7Y36 - chains B and N of the 6 polymer chains in the assembly; structure by electron microscopy, 2.80 A resolution.

# Chain B
Molecule: Guanine nucleotide-binding protein G(I)/G(S)/G(T) subunit beta-1
Source organism: Rattus norvegicus
UniProt: P54311 (GBB1_RAT); residues 2-340 here = UniProt positions 2-340
Sequence (380 residues; numbered -13 to 366; the number before each row is that of its first residue; numbers below 1 keep their minus sign (Met-13 is residue -13)):
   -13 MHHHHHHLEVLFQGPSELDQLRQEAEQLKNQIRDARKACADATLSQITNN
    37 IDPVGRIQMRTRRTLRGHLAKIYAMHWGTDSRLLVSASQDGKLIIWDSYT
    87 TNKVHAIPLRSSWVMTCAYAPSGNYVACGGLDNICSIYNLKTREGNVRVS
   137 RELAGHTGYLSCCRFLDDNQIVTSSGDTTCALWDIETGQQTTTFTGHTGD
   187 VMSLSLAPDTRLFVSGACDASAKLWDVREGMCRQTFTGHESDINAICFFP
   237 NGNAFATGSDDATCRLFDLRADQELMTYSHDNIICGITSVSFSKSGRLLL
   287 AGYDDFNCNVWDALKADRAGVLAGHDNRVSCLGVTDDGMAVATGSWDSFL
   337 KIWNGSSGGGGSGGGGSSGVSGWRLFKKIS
Unresolved in the structure: -13 to 2, 341-366
Sequence notes: initiating methionine (-13); expression tag (-12 to 1, 341-366)
Curated features (UniProtKB/Swiss-Prot):
  - modified residue: Ser2 (N-acetylserine), His266 (Phosphohistidine)

# Chain N
Molecule: NanoBody 35
Source organism: synthetic construct
Notes: antibody fragment or engineered binder
Sequence (126 residues; row label = number of the first residue in the row):
     1 QVQLQESGGGLVQPGGSLRLSCAASGFTFSNYKMNWVRQAPGKGLEWVSD
    51 ISQSGASISYTGSVKGRFTISRDNAKNTLYLQMNSLKPEDTAVYYCARCP
   101 APFTRDCFDVTSTTYAYRGQGTQVTV
Disulfides: Cys22-Cys96, Cys99-Cys107

# Interface between chain B and chain N
Residue-residue contacts (18; chain B residue first):
  Arg8(B) with Gln120(N), hydrogen bond
  Lys15(B) with Gln1(N), hydrogen bond
  Asp205(B) with Ala116(N)
  Ala206(B) with Tyr117(N)
  Thr223(B) with Gln1(N)
  His225(B) with Val2(N)
  Glu226(B) with Val2(N); Gly26(N); Phe27(N); Thr28(N), hydrogen bond; Tyr32(N), hydrogen bond; Arg98(N), hydrogen bond (backbone-side chain)
  Ser227(B) with Arg98(N); Pro100(N), hydrogen bond (side chain-backbone); Tyr117(N)
  Asp228(B) with Tyr117(N), hydrogen bond
  Asp246(B) with Pro102(N)
  Ile270(B) with Phe103(N), hydrophobic
Interface residues without a listed pair, chain B (15 interface residues in all): Glu12, Thr184, Cys204, Asp247
Interface residues without a listed pair, chain N (16 interface residues in all): Gln3, Ala101, Thr114

# Summary
15 residues of chain B face 16 of chain N across their interface, with 7 hydrogen bonds. Polar contacts
include Arg8(B)-Gln120(N), Lys15(B)-Gln1(N) and Glu226(B)-Thr28(N).
Chain B is Guanine nucleotide-binding protein G(I)/G(S)/G(T) subunit beta-1 (Rattus norvegicus) and chain N is
NanoBody 35 (synthetic construct); the structure, Cryo-EM structure of the Teriparatide-bound human PTH1R-Gs
complex, was determined by electron microscopy.
